PDB entry 4JI3 | X-ray diffraction, 3.35 A resolution | chains A and D of the 21 polymer chains in the assembly

[Chain A]
Molecule: 16S rRNA
Organism: Thermus thermophilus
Sequence (1522 nucleotides; numbered 0 to 1544 plus 19 insertion-coded residues; 42 numbers in that range are skipped by the numbering (no residue carries them; nothing is unmodelled there); the number before each row is that of its first residue; a row labelled like 190A-190L holds insertion residues (190A, then the next letters in order); numbering starts at 0):
     0 UUUGUUGGAG AGUUUGAUCC UGGCUCAGGG UGAACGCUGG CGGCGUGCCU AAGACAUGCA
    60 AGUCGUGCGG G
    73 CCGCGGGGUU UU
    88 ACUCCG
    95 UGGUC
   101 AGCGGCGGAC GGGUGAGUAA CGCGUGGGU
  129A G
   130 ACCUACCCGG AAGAGGGGGA CAACCCGGGG AAACUCGGGC UAAUCCCCCA UGUGGACCCG
   190 C
190A-190L CCCUUGGGGUGU
   191 GUCCAAAGGG CUUU
   216 GCCCGCUUCC GGAUGGGCCC GCGUCCCAUC AGCUAGUUGG UGGGGUAAUG GCCCACCAAG
   276 GCGACGACGG GUAGCCGGUC UGAGAGGAUG GCCGGCCACA GGGGCACUGA GACACGGGCC
   336 CCACUCCUAC GGGAGGCAGC AGUUAGGAAU CUUCCGCAAU GGGCGCAAGC CUGACGGAGC
   396 GACGCCGCUU GGAGGAAGAA GCCCUUCGGG GUGUAAACUC CUGAA
   442 CCCGGGACGA AACCCCCGAC GA
   474 GGGGACUGAC GGUACCGGG
   494 GUAAUAGCGC CGGCCAACUC CGUGCCAGCA GCCGCGGUAA UACGGAGGGC GCGAGCGUUA
   554 CCCGGAUUCA CUGGGCGUAA AGGGCGUGUA GGCGGCCUGG GGCGUCCCAU GUGAAAGACC
   614 ACGGCUCAAC CGUGGGGGAG CGUGGGAUAC GCUCAGGCUA GACGGUGGGA GAGGGUGGUG
   674 GAAUUCCCGG AGUAGCGGUG AAAUGCGCAG AUACCGGGAG GAACGCCGAU GGCGAAGGCA
   734 GCCACCUGGU CCACCCGUGA CGCUGAGGCG CGAAAGCGUG GGGAGCAAAC CGGAUUAGAU
   794 ACCCGGGUAG UCCACGCCCU AAACGAUGCG CGCUAGGUCU CUGGGUCU
   848 CCUGGGGGCC GAAGCUAACG CGUUAAGCGC GCCGCCUGGG GAGUACGGCC GCAAGGCUGA
   908 AACUCAAAGG AAUUGACGGG GGCCCGCACA AGCGGUGGAG CAUGUGGUUU AAUUCGAAGX
   968 AACGCGAAGA ACCUUACCAG GCCUUGACAU GCUAGG
 1003A G
  1004 AACCCGGGUG AAAGCCUGGG GUGCCCC
1030A-1030D GCGA
  1031 GGGGAGCCCU AGCACAGGUG CUGCAUGGCC GUCGUCAGCU CGUGCCGUGA GGUGUUGGGU
  1091 UAAGUCCCGC AACGAGCGCA ACCCCCGCCG UUAGUUGCCA GCGGUUCGGC CGGGCACUCU
  1151 AACGGGACUG CCCGCGAAA
  1171 GCGGGAGGAA GGAGGGGACG ACGUCUGGUC AGCAUGGCCC UUACGGCCUG GGCGACACAC
  1231 GUGCUACAAU GCCCACUACA AAGCGAUGCC ACCCGGCAAC GGGGAGCUAA UCGCAAAAAG
  1291 GUGGGCCCAG UUCGGAUUGG GGUCUGCAAC CCGACCCCAU GAAGCCGGAA UCGCUAGUAA
  1351 UCGCGGAUCA G
 1361A C
  1362 CAUGCCGCGG UGAAUACGUU CCCGGGCCUU GUACACACXG CCXGUXACGC CAUGGGAGCG
  1422 GGCUCUACCC GAAGUCGCCG GG
  1446 AGCCUACGGG
  1459 CAGGCGCCGA GGGUAGGGCC CGUGACUGGG GCGAAGUCGU AACAAGGUAG CUGUACCGGA
  1519 AGGUGCGGCU GGAUCCACUC CUUUCU
Unresolved in the structure: 0-4, 1533-1538
Construct notes: conflict C1534 (A2157 in M26923.1), A1535 (C2158 in M26923.1)
Modified / non-standard residues: PSU (pseudouridine-5'-monophosphate) at position 516, 7MG (7N-methyl-8-hydroguanosine-5'-monophosphate) at position 527, M2G (N2-dimethylguanosine-5'-monophosphate) at position 966, 5MC (5-methylcytidine-5'-monophosphate) at position 967, 2MG (2N-methylguanosine-5'-monophosphate) at position 1207, 5MC (5-methylcytidine-5'-monophosphate) at position 1400, 4OC (4n,o2'-methylcytidine-5'-monophosphate) at position 1402, 5MC (5-methylcytidine-5'-monophosphate) at position 1404, 5MC (5-methylcytidine-5'-monophosphate) at position 1407, UR3 (3-methyluridine-5'-monophoshate) at position 1498, MA6 (6N-dimethyladenosine-5'-monophoshate) at position 1518, MA6 (6N-dimethyladenosine-5'-monophoshate) at position 1519, PSU (pseudouridine-5'-monophosphate) at position 1540, PSU (pseudouridine-5'-monophosphate) at position 1541
Ion coordination: Mg2+ site 1 near U5 (its only coordinating residue here); Mg2+ site 2: U12, G22; Mg2+ site 3 near G21 (its only coordinating residue here); Mg2+ site 4 near C48 (its only coordinating residue here); Mg2+ site 5: C58, U387; Mg2+ site 6: A59, U387; Mg2+ site 7: G61, U62, G105; Mg2+ site 8 near G97 (its only coordinating residue here); Mg2+ site 9 near G107 (its only coordinating residue here); Mg2+ site 10: G117, G289; Mg2+ site 11: C121, G124, U125, G236; Mg2+ site 12 near C121 (its only coordinating residue here); 104 more Mg2+ sites not listed
Small-molecule neighbours: streptomycin (SRY): U12, U13, U14, C526, 7MG_527, C912, A913, A914, A915, C1490, G1491
From the paper describing this entry:
  - mutagenesis - C1490U: increased growth

[Chain D]
Molecule: Ribosomal protein S4
Organism: Thermus thermophilus
UniProt: P80373 (RS4_THET8); residue numbers follow UniProt; this construct covers 1-209
Amino-acid sequence (209 residues; each row starts with the number of its first residue):
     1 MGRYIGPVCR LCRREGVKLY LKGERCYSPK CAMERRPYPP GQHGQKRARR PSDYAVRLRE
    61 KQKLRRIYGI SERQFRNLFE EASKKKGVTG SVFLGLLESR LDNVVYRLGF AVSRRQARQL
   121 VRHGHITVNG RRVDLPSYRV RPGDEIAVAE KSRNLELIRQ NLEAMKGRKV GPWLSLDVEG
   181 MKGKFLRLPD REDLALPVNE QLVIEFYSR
Unresolved in the structure: 1
Swiss-Prot annotation at these positions:
  - binding site (Zn(2+)): Cys9, Cys12, Cys26, Cys31
Ion coordination: Zn2+: Cys9, Cys12, Cys26, Cys31; Mg2+: Lys85, Thr89

[Interface between chain A and chain D]
Residue-residue contacts - 119 pairs, chain A then chain D:
  A8(A) with Glu205(D), hydrogen bond to the base; Ser208(D), base contact; Arg209(D), base contact
  A26(A) with Arg209(D), hydrogen bond to the base
  C400(A) with Arg73(D), salt bridge to the phosphate
  C401(A) with Arg73(D), salt bridge to the phosphate; Asn77(D), hydrogen bond to the phosphate
  G402(A) with Gln74(D), hydrogen bond to the phosphate; Leu135(D), sugar contact; Ser137(D), phosphate contact
  C403(A) with Arg3(D), salt bridge to the phosphate; Gln74(D), hydrogen bond to the phosphate; Arg122(D), hydrogen bond to the sugar; Pro136(D), phosphate contact; Ser137(D), phosphate contact
  U404(A) with Gly2(D), hydrogen bond to the base; Arg118(D), salt bridge to the phosphate; Arg122(D), phosphate contact
  U405(A) with Gly2(D), base contact
  G406(A) with Ile5(D), sugar contact; Gln119(D), hydrogen bond to the base
  G407(A) with Ser113(D), phosphate contact; Arg115(D), salt bridge to the phosphate; Gln116(D), hydrogen bond to the sugar; Gln119(D), hydrogen bond to the sugar
  A408(A) with Leu21(D), phosphate contact; Lys22(D), phosphate contact; Ser113(D), hydrogen bond to the phosphate; Arg115(D), salt bridge to the phosphate; Gln116(D), hydrogen bond to the sugar
  G409(A) with Lys22(D), phosphate contact; Glu24(D), phosphate contact; Arg25(D), phosphate contact
  G410(A) with Lys22(D), base contact; Arg25(D), salt bridge to the phosphate; Lys30(D), phosphate contact
  A411(A) with Arg25(D), salt bridge to the phosphate; Lys30(D), salt bridge to the phosphate
  A412(A) with Arg35(D), hydrogen bond to the sugar
  G413(A) with Arg35(D), base contact; Arg36(D), hydrogen bond to the base
  C419(A) with Gln42(D), sugar contact
  G425(A) with Gln45(D), hydrogen bond to the phosphate
  G426(A) with Arg36(D), salt bridge to the phosphate; Tyr38(D), hydrogen bond to the phosphate; Gly41(D), hydrogen bond to the phosphate; Gln42(D), hydrogen bond to the sugar; Gln45(D), hydrogen bond to the phosphate
  U427(A) with Arg13(D), salt bridge to the phosphate; Arg36(D), salt bridge to the phosphate; Pro40(D), phosphate contact; Gly41(D), hydrogen bond to the phosphate
  G428(A) with Pro7(D), phosphate contact; Arg10(D), salt bridge to the phosphate; Arg13(D), phosphate contact; Arg36(D), hydrogen bond to the sugar
  U429(A) with Arg13(D), salt bridge to the phosphate; Lys22(D), hydrogen bond to the sugar; Arg25(D), sugar contact; Ala32(D), phosphate contact; Arg36(D), salt bridge to the phosphate
  A430(A) with Pro7(D), phosphate contact; Val8(D), hydrogen bond to the phosphate; Cys9(D), hydrogen bond to the phosphate; Lys22(D), salt bridge to the phosphate
  C436(A) with Glu156(D), sugar contact
  U437(A) with Gln119(D), base contact; His123(D), hydrogen bond to the sugar; His125(D), hydrogen bond to the sugar; Leu155(D), phosphate contact
  G438(A) with His123(D), sugar contact; His125(D), phosphate contact
  C489(A) with Arg132(D), salt bridge to the phosphate
  G490(A) with Arg132(D), salt bridge to the phosphate
  G491(A) with Lys151(D), salt bridge to the phosphate
  A496(A) with Gln119(D), hydrogen bond to the base
  C508(A) with Tyr54(D), sugar contact; Arg209(D), salt bridge to the phosphate
  A509(A) with Ser52(D), hydrogen bond to the phosphate; Tyr54(D), phosphate contact; Ala55(D), sugar contact
  C511(A) with His43(D), hydrogen bond to the base; Lys46(D), phosphate contact
  U512(A) with Gln42(D), hydrogen bond to the sugar; His43(D), sugar contact; Lys46(D), salt bridge to the phosphate
  G540(A) with Gln42(D), base contact; His43(D), base contact
  G541(A) with Gly41(D), phosphate contact; Gln42(D), hydrogen bond to the sugar
  G542(A) with Arg10(D), salt bridge to the phosphate; Arg14(D), hydrogen bond to the phosphate; Pro40(D), sugar contact; Gly41(D), sugar contact
  C543(A) with Arg10(D), salt bridge to the phosphate; Arg14(D), salt bridge to the phosphate; Pro40(D), phosphate contact; Arg59(D), hydrogen bond to the phosphate
  G544(A) with Leu58(D), phosphate contact; Arg59(D), salt bridge to the phosphate; Gln62(D), hydrogen bond to the phosphate; Arg66(D), salt bridge to the phosphate
  C545(A) with Lys61(D), salt bridge to the phosphate; Gln62(D), hydrogen bond to the phosphate; Arg65(D), salt bridge to the phosphate; Glu72(D), sugar contact
  G546(A) with Arg65(D), salt bridge to the phosphate; Ser71(D), phosphate contact; Glu72(D), hydrogen bond to the phosphate; Arg73(D), hydrogen bond to the phosphate
  A547(A) with Gly2(D), hydrogen bond to the phosphate
  C613(A) with Lys86(D), phosphate contact
  U619(A) with Arg132(D), base contact; Val133(D), base contact; Asp134(D), hydrogen bond to the base; Leu135(D), base contact
  C620(A) with Leu135(D), base contact; Ser137(D), base contact; Tyr138(D), sugar contact
Also at the interface, not in a pair above, chain A (50 interface residues in all): C418, C435, A439, A614, G616
Also at the interface, not in a pair above, chain D (66 interface residues in all): Tyr4, Lys84, Arg100, Val112, Arg141, Leu157

[In short]
50 residues of chain A face 66 of chain D across their interface; the contacts include 39 hydrogen bonds and
29 salt bridges. Polar pairs include A8(A)-Glu205(D), A26(A)-Arg209(D) and U404(A)-Gly2(D). Chain A binds
streptomycin. From UniProt: 4 Zn2+-binding residues on chain D. From the paper: C1490U of chain A increases
growth.
Chain A is 16S rRNA and chain D is Ribosomal protein S4, both from Thermus thermophilus; the structure,
Crystal Structure of 30S ribosomal subunit from Thermus thermophilus, was determined by X-ray diffraction
together with 4JI0, 4JI1, 4JI2, 4JI4, 4JI5, 4JI6, 4JI7 and 4JI8 from the same study.
